Entry 7PP8 (X-ray diffraction, 2.65 A resolution); this record covers chains B and D of the 8 polymer chains in the assembly.

Chain B (and D):
Molecule: Esterase
Source organism: uncultured bacterium
Notes: chain D of this document is another copy of the same molecule, construct and numbering; everything in this record applies to it too
UniProt: A0A2K8JQ66 (A0A2K8JQ66_9BACT); residue numbers follow UniProt; this construct covers 2-409
Sequence (429 residues; numbered -18 to 410; the number before each row is that of its first residue; numbers below 1 keep their minus sign (Met-18 is residue -18)):
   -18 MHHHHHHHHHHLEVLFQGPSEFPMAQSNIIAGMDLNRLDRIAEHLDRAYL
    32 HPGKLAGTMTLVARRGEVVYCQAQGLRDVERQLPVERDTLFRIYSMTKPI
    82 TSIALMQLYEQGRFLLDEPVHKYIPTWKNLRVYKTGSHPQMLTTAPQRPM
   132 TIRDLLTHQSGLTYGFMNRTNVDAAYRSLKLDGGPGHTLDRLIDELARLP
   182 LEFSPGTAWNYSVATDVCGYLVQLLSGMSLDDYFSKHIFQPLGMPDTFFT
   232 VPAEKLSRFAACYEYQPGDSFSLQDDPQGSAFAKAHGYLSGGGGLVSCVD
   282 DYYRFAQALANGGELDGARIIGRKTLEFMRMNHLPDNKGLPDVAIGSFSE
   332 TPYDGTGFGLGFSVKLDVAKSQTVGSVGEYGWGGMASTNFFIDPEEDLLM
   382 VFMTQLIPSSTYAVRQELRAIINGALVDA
Not modelled in the structure: -18 to 8, 410
Construct notes: initiating methionine (-18); expression tag (-17 to 1); insertion (410)
Covalent attachments: methyl hydrogen (R)-hexylphosphonate (MHH) linked to Ser76
Ligand contacts: methyl hydrogen (R)-hexylphosphonate (MHH): Tyr75, Lys79, Tyr145, Phe147, Asp163, Tyr192, Gly273, Gly274, Gly364, Gly365, Met366
From the paper describing this entry:
  - catalytic residues: Ser76, Met366
  - binding site for methyl hydrogen (R)-hexylphosphonate: Tyr75, Ser76, Phe147, Met366
  - catalytic residues: Lys79, Tyr192 (citing earlier work)
  - mutagenesis - F147A: decreased catalytic activity
  - mutagenesis - Y334S: increased catalytic activity (14 were hydrolysed at higher rates)
  - specificity-determining residues: Tyr334
  - specificity-determining residues: Ser193, Val194 (proposed by the authors, not directly observed)

How chain B and chain D interact:
Pairs across the interface (46; chain B residue first):
  Tyr90(B) - Thr354(D)
  Tyr90(B) - Val355(D)  hydrogen bond (side chain-backbone)
  Tyr90(B) - Ala401(D)
  Glu91(B) - Arg18(D)  salt bridge
  Glu91(B) - Arg21(D)
  Glu91(B) - Ala401(D)
  Glu91(B) - Ile402(D)
  Glu91(B) - Gly405(D)
  Gln92(B) - Arg21(D)
  Gln92(B) - Arg28(D)
  Gln92(B) - Ile402(D)
  Gly93(B) - His25(D)
  Gly93(B) - Glu398(D)
  Gly93(B) - Ile402(D)
  Arg94(B) - Arg28(D)
  Leu96(B) - Ala394(D)  hydrophobic
  Leu96(B) - Gln397(D)
  Leu96(B) - Glu398(D)
  Leu97(B) - Gln353(D)
  Asp98(B) - Thr332(D)
  Asp98(B) - Gln353(D)
  Arg134(B) - Ala350(D)  hydrogen bond (side chain-backbone)
  Arg134(B) - Gln353(D)
  Arg300(B) - Arg18(D)
  Arg300(B) - Val408(D)  hydrogen bond (side chain-backbone)
  Gly303(B) - Gly405(D)
  Arg304(B) - Arg45(D)
  Arg304(B) - Glu377(D)  salt bridge
  Arg304(B) - Leu407(D)
  Arg304(B) - Asp409(D)  salt bridge
  Lys305(B) - Gly356(D)
  Lys305(B) - Ser357(D)  hydrogen bond
  Lys305(B) - Glu376(D)  salt bridge
  Lys305(B) - Glu377(D)  salt bridge
  Lys305(B) - Asn404(D)
  Lys305(B) - Leu407(D)
  Thr306(B) - Gly405(D)
  Glu308(B) - Glu376(D)
  Phe309(B) - Val349(D)  hydrophobic
  Phe309(B) - Gln353(D)
  Phe309(B) - Thr354(D)
  Phe309(B) - Val355(D)
  Met312(B) - Val349(D)  hydrophobic
  Met312(B) - Ala350(D)
  Asn313(B) - Ala350(D)
  His314(B) - Ala350(D)
Also at the interface, not in a pair above, chain B (20 interface residues in all): Thr132
Also at the interface, not in a pair above, chain D (26 interface residues in all): Asp374

In short:
20 residues of chain B face 26 of chain D across their interface; the contacts include 4 hydrogen bonds and 5
salt bridges. Among the polar pairs are Glu91(B)-Arg18(D), Arg304(B)-Glu377(D) and Arg304(B)-Asp409(D). From
the paper: catalytic residues Ser76(B), Met366(B) and Lys79(B) among others; F147A of chain B reduces
catalytic activity.
Both chains are Esterase (uncultured bacterium). Entry 7PP8 (Structure of ester-hydrolase EH7 from metagenome
of marine sediments at milazzo harbor (sicily, italy) complexed with ...) was determined by X-ray diffraction,
deposited together with 7PP3.
